Entry 5O2W (X-ray diffraction, 2.00 A resolution); this record covers chain A.

# Chain A
Name: Glycoside hydrolase family 61
From: Trichoderma reesei QM6a
UniProt: G0R6T8 (G0R6T8_HYPJQ); residues 2-248 here correspond to UniProt positions 23-269 (UniProt number = residue number + 21)
Chain sequence (248 residues; numbered 1 to 248; the number before each row is that of its first residue):
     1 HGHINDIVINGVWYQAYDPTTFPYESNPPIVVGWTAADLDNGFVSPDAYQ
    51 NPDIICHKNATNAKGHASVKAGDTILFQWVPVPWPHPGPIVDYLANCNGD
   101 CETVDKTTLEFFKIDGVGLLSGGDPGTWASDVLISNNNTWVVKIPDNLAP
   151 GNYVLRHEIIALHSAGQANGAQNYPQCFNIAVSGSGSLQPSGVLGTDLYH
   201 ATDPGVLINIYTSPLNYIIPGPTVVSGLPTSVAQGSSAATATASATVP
Differences from the reference sequence: expression tag (1)
Modified positions: His1 (4-methyl-histidine; HIC)
Curated features (UniProtKB/Swiss-Prot):
  - binding site (Cu(2+)): His86, Tyr174
  - binding site (O2): His163, Gln172
  - glycosylation (N-linked (GlcNAc...) asparagine): Asn59, Asn137
Cystine bridges: Cys56-Cys177, Cys97-Cys101
Covalently attached groups: N-acetylglucosamine (NAG) linked to Asn59, Asn137; alpha-D-mannopyranose (MAN) linked to Ser191, Thr196, Thr202, Thr212, Ser213, Thr223, Ser226, Thr230, Ser231, Ser236, Ser237, Thr240, Thr242, Ser244, Thr246
Metal / ion sites: Cu ion: His1, His86
From the paper describing this entry:
  - Cu ion coordination: His1, His86
  - post-translational modification sites: Asn59, Asn137

# In short
N-acetylglucosamine is covalently linked to Asn59 and Asn137. Covalently linked alpha-D-mannopyranose: at
Ser191, Thr196, Thr202, Thr212, Ser213 and Thr223 and 9 more. From UniProt: Cu2+-binding residues His86 and
Tyr174 and O2-binding residues His163 and Gln172. The paper reports Cu ion coordination by His1 and His86;
modification sites Asn59 and Asn137.
Chain A is Glycoside hydrolase family 61 (Trichoderma reesei QM6a); the structure, Extended catalytic domain
of Hypocrea jecorina LPMO 9A, was determined by X-ray diffraction (same publication as 5O2X).
